3ZUW - chains H and L of the 3 polymer chains in the assembly; structure by X-ray diffraction, 2.31 A resolution.

[Chain H]
Protein: Reaction center protein H chain
Source organism: Rhodobacter sphaeroides
Reference sequence: P0C0Y7 (RCEH_RHOSH); numbering as in UniProt (aligned over 1-260)
Sequence (260 residues; row label = number of the first residue in the row):
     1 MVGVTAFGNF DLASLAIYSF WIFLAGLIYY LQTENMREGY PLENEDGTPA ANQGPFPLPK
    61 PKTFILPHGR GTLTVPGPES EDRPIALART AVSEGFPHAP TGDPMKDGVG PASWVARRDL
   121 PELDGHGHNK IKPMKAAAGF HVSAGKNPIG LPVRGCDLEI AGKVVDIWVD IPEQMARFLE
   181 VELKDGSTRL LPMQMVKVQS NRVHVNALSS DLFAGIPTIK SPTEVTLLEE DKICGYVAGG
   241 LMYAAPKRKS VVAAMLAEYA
Unresolved in the structure: 1-10, 252-260

[Chain L]
Protein: Reaction center protein L chain
Source organism: Rhodobacter sphaeroides
Reference sequence: P0C0Y8 (RCEL_RHOSH); residues 1-281 here correspond to UniProt positions 2-282 (UniProt number = residue number + 1)
Sequence (281 residues; numbered 1 to 281; the number before each row is that of its first residue):
     1 ALLSFERKYR VPGGTLVGGN LFDFWVGPFY VGFFGVATFF FAALGIILIA WSAVLQGTWN
    61 PQLISVYPPA LEYGLGGAPL AKGGLWQIIT ICATGAFVSW ALREVEICRK LGIGYHIPFA
   121 FAFAILAHLT LVLFRPVMMG AWGYAFPYGI WTHLDWVSNT GYTYGNFHYN PAHMIAISFF
   181 FTNALALALH GALVLSAANP EKGKEMRTPD HEDTFFRDLV GYSIGTLGIH RLGLLLSLSA
   241 VFFSALCMII TGTIWFDQWV DWWQWWVKLP WWANIPGGIN G
Construct notes: engineered mutation His-128 (Tyr129 in P0C0Y8)

[Interface between chain H and chain L]
Contacting residue pairs (69):
  Gly-39(H) / Leu-3(L)
  Gly-39(H) / Ser-4(L)  hydrogen bond (backbone-backbone)
  Gly-39(H) / Phe-5(L)
  Tyr-40(H) / Leu-3(L)  hydrophobic
  Leu-42(H) / Ala-1(L)
  Leu-42(H) / Leu-2(L)
  Leu-42(H) / Leu-3(L)  hydrophobic
  Glu-43(H) / Ala-1(L)  hydrogen bond (backbone-backbone)
  Glu-43(H) / Leu-2(L)  hydrogen bond (backbone-backbone)
  Glu-43(H) / Ser-4(L)
  Glu-45(H) / Arg-7(L)
  Ala-50(H) / Ala-1(L)
  Lys-62(H) / Asn-199(L)  hydrogen bond
  Phe-64(H) / Ala-198(L)
  Phe-64(H) / Met-206(L)  hydrophobic
  Ile-65(H) / Gly-203(L)
  Ile-65(H) / Lys-204(L)
  Ile-65(H) / Glu-205(L)
  Ile-65(H) / Met-206(L)  hydrogen bond (backbone-backbone)
  Leu-66(H) / Glu-205(L)
  Leu-66(H) / Met-206(L)  hydrophobic
  Pro-67(H) / Glu-205(L)
  Pro-67(H) / Met-206(L)
  His-68(H) / Glu-205(L)
  Glu-79(H) / Ser-4(L)  hydrogen bond
  Glu-81(H) / Ser-4(L)
  Glu-81(H) / Phe-5(L)
  Glu-81(H) / Lys-8(L)  salt bridge
  Arg-83(H) / Lys-8(L)
  Ile-85(H) / Lys-8(L)
  Leu-87(H) / Arg-7(L)
  Leu-87(H) / Lys-8(L)
  Leu-87(H) / Val-11(L)  hydrophobic
  Ala-88(H) / Arg-7(L)
  Arg-89(H) / Arg-7(L)
  Gly-95(H) / Phe-24(L)
  Gly-95(H) / Trp-25(L)  hydrogen bond (backbone-backbone)
  Phe-96(H) / Phe-24(L)  hydrophobic
  Pro-97(H) / Arg-10(L)
  Pro-97(H) / Val-11(L)
  Pro-97(H) / Pro-12(L)
  Pro-97(H) / Asp-23(L)
  Pro-97(H) / Trp-25(L)
  His-98(H) / Arg-7(L)  hydrogen bond
  His-98(H) / Arg-10(L)  hydrogen bond (backbone-backbone)
  His-98(H) / Val-11(L)
  His-98(H) / Pro-12(L)
  Val-109(H) / Lys-8(L)
  Gly-110(H) / Lys-8(L)  hydrogen bond (backbone-backbone)
  Gly-110(H) / Tyr-9(L)
  Gly-110(H) / Val-11(L)
  Pro-111(H) / Val-11(L)
  Pro-111(H) / Lys-110(L)
  Pro-111(H) / Leu-111(L)
  Pro-111(H) / Gly-112(L)
  Ser-113(H) / Lys-8(L)
  Ser-113(H) / Tyr-9(L)
  Trp-114(H) / Lys-8(L)
  Asp-124(H) / Asp-210(L)
  Gly-125(H) / Thr-208(L)
  Gly-125(H) / Asp-210(L)  hydrogen bond (backbone-side chain)
  Pro-172(H) / Asp-210(L)
  Glu-173(H) / Pro-209(L)
  Glu-173(H) / Thr-226(L)  hydrogen bond
  Met-175(H) / Leu-227(L)  hydrophobic
  Ala-238(H) / Gly-112(L)
  Met-242(H) / Pro-12(L)
  Met-242(H) / Gly-13(L)
  Tyr-243(H) / Val-11(L)
Also at the interface, not in a pair above, chain H (40 interface residues in all): Ala-99, Pro-100, Val-115, Lys-130
Also at the interface, not in a pair above, chain L (31 interface residues in all): Gly-14, Asp-213

[In short]
40 residues of chain H and 31 residues of chain L are in contact, with 12 hydrogen bonds and 1 salt bridge.
Polar pairs include Glu-81(H)/Lys-8(L), Lys-62(H)/Asn-199(L) and Glu-79(H)/Ser-4(L).
Chain H is Reaction center protein H chain and chain L is Reaction center protein L chain, both from
Rhodobacter sphaeroides; the structure, Photosynthetic Reaction Centre Mutant with TYR L128 replaced with HIS,
was determined by X-ray diffraction together with 3ZUM from the same study.
